8Y57 - chains C and A of the 4 polymer chains in the assembly; structure by X-ray diffraction, 3.20 A resolution.

== Chain C (and A) ==
Name: Heavy chain of 1bB11
From: synthetic construct
Notes: chain A of this document is another copy of the same molecule, construct and numbering; everything in this record applies to it too
Amino-acid sequence (233 residues; each row starts with the number of its first residue; numbers below 1 keep their minus sign (Asp-3 is residue -3)):
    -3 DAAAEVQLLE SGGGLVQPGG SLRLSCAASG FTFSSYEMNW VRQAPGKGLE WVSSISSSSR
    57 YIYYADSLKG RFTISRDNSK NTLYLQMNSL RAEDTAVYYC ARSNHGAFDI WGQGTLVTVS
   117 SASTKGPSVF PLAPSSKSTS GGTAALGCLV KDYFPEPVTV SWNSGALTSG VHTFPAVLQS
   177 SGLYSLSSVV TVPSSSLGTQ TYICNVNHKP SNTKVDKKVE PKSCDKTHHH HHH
Disordered / not traced: -3 to 1, 219-229 (chain A: -3 to 1, 133-134, 219-229)
Disulfides: Cys22-Cys96, Cys144-Cys200

== Chain C / chain A interface ==
Residue-residue contacts - 9 pairs, chain C then chain A:
  Asn159(C) - Ser176(A)  hydrogen bond (side chain-backbone)
  Ser160(C) - Ser117(A)
  Ala162(C) - Gln175(A)
  Ala162(C) - Ser176(A)
  Ala162(C) - Gly178(A)
  Leu163(C) - Ser176(A)
  Gln196(C) - Ser176(A)  hydrogen bond
  Gln196(C) - Ser177(A)  hydrogen bond (side chain-backbone)
  Lys205(C) - Arg87(A)
Other interface residues (no listed pair), chain C (7 interface residues in all): Thr195
Other interface residues (no listed pair), chain A (7 interface residues in all): Leu174

== Summary ==
Chain C and chain A each contribute 7 residues to their interface; the contacts include 3 hydrogen bonds.
Polar contacts include Asn159(C)-Ser176(A), Gln196(C)-Ser176(A) and Gln196(C)-Ser177(A).
Chain C and chain A are both Heavy chain of 1bB11 (synthetic construct); the structure, Anti MDMA antibody
1bB11 complex, was determined by X-ray diffraction.
